PDB entry 7DUG | X-ray diffraction, 3.75 A resolution | chains A and D of the 23 polymer chains in the assembly

# Chain A
Molecule: 30S Ribosomal RNA rRNA
Organism: Thermus thermophilus HB8
Sequence (1522 nucleotides; each row starts with the number of its first residue; note: 42 numbers in that range are skipped by the numbering (no residue carries them; nothing is unmodelled there); a row labelled like 190A-190L holds insertion residues (190A, then the next letters in order); numbering starts at 0):
     0 UUUGUUGGAG AGUCUGAUCC UGGCUCAGGG UGAACGCUGG CGGCGUGCCU AAGACAUGCA
    60 AGUCGUGCGG G
    73 CCGCGGGGUU UU
    88 ACUCCG
    95 UGGUC
   101 AGCGGCGGAC GGGUGAGUAA CGCGUGGGU
  129A G
   130 ACCUACCCGG AAGAGGGGGA CAACCCGGGG AAACUCGGGC UAAUCCCCCA UGUGGACCCG
   190 C
190A-190L CCCUUGGGGUGU
   191 GUCCAAAGGG CUUU
   216 GCCCGCUUCC GGAUGGGCCC GCGUCCCAUC AGCUAGUUGG UGGGGUAAUG GCCCACCAAG
   276 GCGACGACGG GUAGCCGGUC UGAGAGGAUG GCCGGCCACA GGGGCACUGA GACACGGGCC
   336 CCACUCCUAC GGGAGGCAGC AGUUAGGAAU CUUCCGCAAU GGGCGCAAGC CUGACGGAGC
   396 GACGCCGCUU GGAGGAAGAA GCCCUUCGGG GUGUAAACUC CUGAA
   442 CCCGGGACGA AACCCCCGAC GA
   474 GGGGACUGAC GGUACCGGG
   494 GUAAUAGCGC CGGCCAACUC CGUGCCAGCA GCCGCGGUAA UACGGAGGGC GCGAGCGUUA
   554 CCCGGAUUCA CUGGGCGUAA AGGGCGUGUA GGCGGCCUGG GGCGUCCCAU GUGAAAGACC
   614 ACGGCUCAAC CGUGGGGGAG CGUGGGAUAC GCUCAGGCUA GACGGUGGGA GAGGGUGGUG
   674 GAAUUCCCGG AGUAGCGGUG AAAUGCGCAG AUACCGGGAG GAACGCCGAU GGCGAAGGCA
   734 GCCACCUGGU CCACCCGUGA CGCUGAGGCG CGAAAGCGUG GGGAGCAAAC CGGAUUAGAU
   794 ACCCGGGUAG UCCACGCCCU AAACGAUGCG CGCUAGGUCU CUGGGUCU
   848 CCUGGGGGCC GAAGCUAACG CGUUAAGCGC GCCGCCUGGG GAGUACGGCC GCAAGGCUGA
   908 AACUCAAAGG AAUUGACGGG GGCCCGCACA AGCGGUGGAG CAUGUGGUUU AAUUCGAAGX
   968 AACGCGAAGA ACCUUACCAG GCCUUGACAU GCUAGG
 1003A G
  1004 AACCCGGGUG AAAGCCUGGG GUGCCCC
1030A-1030D GCGA
  1031 GGGGAGCCCU AGCACAGGUG CUGCAUGGCC GUCGUCAGCU CGUGCCGUGA GGUGUUGGGU
  1091 UAAGUCCCGC AACGAGCGCA ACCCCCGCCG UUAGUUGCCA GCGGUUCGGC CGGGCACUCU
  1151 AACGGGACUG CCCGCGAAA
  1171 GCGGGAGGAA GGAGGGGACG ACGUCUGGUC AGCAUGGCCC UUACGGCCUG GGCGACACAC
  1231 GUGCUACAAU GCCCACUACA AAGCGAUGCC ACCCGGCAAC GGGGAGCUAA UCGCAAAAAG
  1291 GUGGGCCCAG UUCGGAUUGG GGUCUGCAAC CCGACCCCAU GAAGCCGGAA UCGCUAGUAA
  1351 UCGCGGAUCA G
 1361A C
  1362 CAUGCCGCGG UGAAUACGUU CCCGGGCCUU GUACACACXG CCXGUXACGC CAUGGGAGCG
  1422 GGCUCUACCC GAAGUCGCCG GG
  1446 AGCCUACGGG
  1459 CAGGCGCCGA GGGUAGGGCC CGUGACUGGG GCGAAGUCGU AACAAGGUAG CUGUACCGGA
  1519 AGGUGCGGCU GGAUCCACUC CUUUCU
Disordered / not traced: 0-4, 1534-1538
Modified / non-standard residues: PSU (pseudouridine-5'-monophosphate) at position 516, 7MG (7N-methyl-8-hydroguanosine-5'-monophosphate) at position 527, M2G (N2-dimethylguanosine-5'-monophosphate) at position 966, 5MC (5-methylcytidine-5'-monophosphate) at position 967, 2MG (2N-methylguanosine-5'-monophosphate) at position 1207, 5MC (5-methylcytidine-5'-monophosphate) at position 1400, 4OC (4n,o2'-methylcytidine-5'-monophosphate) at position 1402, 5MC (5-methylcytidine-5'-monophosphate) at position 1404, 5MC (5-methylcytidine-5'-monophosphate) at position 1407, UR3 (3-methyluridine-5'-monophoshate) at position 1498, MA6 (6N-dimethyladenosine-5'-monophoshate) at position 1518, MA6 (6N-dimethyladenosine-5'-monophoshate) at position 1519, PSU (pseudouridine-5'-monophosphate) at position 1540, PSU (pseudouridine-5'-monophosphate) at position 1541

# Chain D
Protein: 30S ribosomal protein S4
Organism: Thermus thermophilus HB8
UniProt: P80373 (RS4_THET8); numbering as in UniProt (aligned over 1-209)
Amino-acid sequence (209 residues; numbered 1 to 209; the number before each row is that of its first residue):
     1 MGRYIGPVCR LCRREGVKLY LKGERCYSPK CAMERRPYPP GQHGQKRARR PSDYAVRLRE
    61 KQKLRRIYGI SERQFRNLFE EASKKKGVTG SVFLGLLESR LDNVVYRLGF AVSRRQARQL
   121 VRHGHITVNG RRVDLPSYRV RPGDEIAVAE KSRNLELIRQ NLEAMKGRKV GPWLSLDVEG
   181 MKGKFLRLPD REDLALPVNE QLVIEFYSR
Disordered / not traced: 1
Curated features (UniProtKB/Swiss-Prot):
  - binding site (Zn(2+)): Cys9, Cys12, Cys26, Cys31

# Interface between chain A and chain D
Pairs across the interface (119):
  G6(A) - Ser83(D)  phosphate contact
  A8(A) - Glu205(D)  hydrogen bond to the base
  A8(A) - Ser208(D)  base contact
  A8(A) - Arg209(D)  base contact
  A26(A) - Arg209(D)  hydrogen bond to the base
  G28(A) - Arg76(D)  salt bridge to the phosphate
  C400(A) - Arg73(D)  salt bridge to the phosphate
  C401(A) - Arg73(D)  salt bridge to the phosphate
  C401(A) - Asn77(D)  hydrogen bond to the phosphate
  G402(A) - Gln74(D)  hydrogen bond to the phosphate
  G402(A) - Leu135(D)  sugar contact
  G402(A) - Ser137(D)  hydrogen bond to the phosphate
  C403(A) - Arg3(D)  salt bridge to the phosphate
  C403(A) - Gln74(D)  hydrogen bond to the phosphate
  C403(A) - Arg122(D)  phosphate contact
  C403(A) - Pro136(D)  phosphate contact
  C403(A) - Ser137(D)  hydrogen bond to the phosphate
  U404(A) - Gly2(D)  hydrogen bond to the base
  U404(A) - Arg118(D)  salt bridge to the phosphate
  U404(A) - Arg122(D)  phosphate contact
  U405(A) - Gly2(D)  base contact
  U405(A) - Ile5(D)  phosphate contact
  G406(A) - Ile5(D)  sugar contact
  G406(A) - Gln119(D)  hydrogen bond to the sugar
  G407(A) - Ser113(D)  phosphate contact
  G407(A) - Arg115(D)  salt bridge to the phosphate
  G407(A) - Gln116(D)  hydrogen bond to the sugar
  G407(A) - Gln119(D)  sugar contact
  A408(A) - Leu21(D)  phosphate contact
  A408(A) - Lys22(D)  phosphate contact
  A408(A) - Ser113(D)  hydrogen bond to the phosphate
  A408(A) - Arg115(D)  phosphate contact
  A408(A) - Gln116(D)  hydrogen bond to the sugar
  G409(A) - Lys22(D)  salt bridge to the phosphate
  G409(A) - Glu24(D)  phosphate contact
  G409(A) - Arg25(D)  phosphate contact
  G410(A) - Lys22(D)  hydrogen bond to the base
  G410(A) - Arg25(D)  salt bridge to the phosphate
  G410(A) - Lys30(D)  salt bridge to the phosphate
  A411(A) - Arg25(D)  salt bridge to the phosphate
  A411(A) - Lys30(D)  phosphate contact
  A412(A) - Arg35(D)  base contact
  G413(A) - Arg36(D)  hydrogen bond to the base
  G425(A) - Gln45(D)  hydrogen bond to the phosphate
  G426(A) - Arg36(D)  salt bridge to the phosphate
  G426(A) - Tyr38(D)  hydrogen bond to the phosphate
  G426(A) - Gly41(D)  phosphate contact
  G426(A) - Gln42(D)  sugar contact
  G426(A) - Gln45(D)  hydrogen bond to the phosphate
  U427(A) - Arg13(D)  salt bridge to the phosphate
  U427(A) - Arg36(D)  salt bridge to the phosphate
  U427(A) - Pro40(D)  phosphate contact
  U427(A) - Gly41(D)  hydrogen bond to the phosphate
  G428(A) - Pro7(D)  phosphate contact
  G428(A) - Arg10(D)  salt bridge to the phosphate
  G428(A) - Arg13(D)  phosphate contact
  G428(A) - Arg36(D)  hydrogen bond to the sugar
  U429(A) - Lys22(D)  phosphate contact
  U429(A) - Arg25(D)  sugar contact
  U429(A) - Ala32(D)  phosphate contact
  U429(A) - Arg36(D)  salt bridge to the phosphate
  A430(A) - Gly6(D)  phosphate contact
  A430(A) - Pro7(D)  phosphate contact
  A430(A) - Val8(D)  hydrogen bond to the phosphate
  A430(A) - Cys9(D)  hydrogen bond to the phosphate
  A430(A) - Arg10(D)  phosphate contact
  A430(A) - Lys22(D)  salt bridge to the phosphate
  C436(A) - Leu155(D)  sugar contact
  C436(A) - Glu156(D)  sugar contact
  C436(A) - Leu157(D)  sugar contact
  U437(A) - Gln119(D)  base contact
  U437(A) - His123(D)  hydrogen bond to the sugar
  U437(A) - His125(D)  hydrogen bond to the sugar
  U437(A) - Leu155(D)  sugar contact
  G438(A) - His125(D)  phosphate contact
  A439(A) - His123(D)  phosphate contact
  C489(A) - Arg132(D)  salt bridge to the phosphate
  G490(A) - Arg132(D)  salt bridge to the phosphate
  A496(A) - Gln119(D)  base contact
  C508(A) - Arg209(D)  salt bridge to the phosphate
  A509(A) - Ser52(D)  hydrogen bond to the phosphate
  A509(A) - Tyr54(D)  phosphate contact
  A509(A) - Ala55(D)  sugar contact
  C511(A) - His43(D)  hydrogen bond to the sugar
  C511(A) - Lys46(D)  phosphate contact
  U512(A) - Gln42(D)  hydrogen bond to the sugar
  U512(A) - His43(D)  sugar contact
  U512(A) - Lys46(D)  salt bridge to the phosphate
  G540(A) - Gln42(D)  hydrogen bond to the base
  G541(A) - Gly41(D)  sugar contact
  G541(A) - Gln42(D)  hydrogen bond to the sugar
  G542(A) - Arg10(D)  salt bridge to the phosphate
  G542(A) - Arg14(D)  hydrogen bond to the phosphate
  G542(A) - Gly41(D)  sugar contact
  C543(A) - Arg10(D)  salt bridge to the phosphate
  C543(A) - Arg14(D)  salt bridge to the phosphate
  C543(A) - Arg59(D)  hydrogen bond to the phosphate
  G544(A) - Leu58(D)  phosphate contact
  G544(A) - Arg59(D)  salt bridge to the phosphate
  G544(A) - Gln62(D)  hydrogen bond to the phosphate
  G544(A) - Arg66(D)  salt bridge to the phosphate
  C545(A) - Lys61(D)  salt bridge to the phosphate
  C545(A) - Gln62(D)  hydrogen bond to the phosphate
  C545(A) - Glu72(D)  phosphate contact
  G546(A) - Tyr4(D)  base contact
  G546(A) - Arg65(D)  salt bridge to the phosphate
  G546(A) - Ser71(D)  phosphate contact
  G546(A) - Glu72(D)  hydrogen bond to the phosphate
  G546(A) - Arg73(D)  hydrogen bond to the phosphate
  A547(A) - Gly2(D)  hydrogen bond to the phosphate
  C612(A) - Lys84(D)  salt bridge to the phosphate
  G616(A) - Arg141(D)  salt bridge to the phosphate
  U619(A) - Arg132(D)  base contact
  U619(A) - Val133(D)  base contact
  U619(A) - Asp134(D)  hydrogen bond to the base
  U619(A) - Leu135(D)  base contact
  C620(A) - Leu135(D)  base contact
  C620(A) - Ser137(D)  hydrogen bond to the base
  C620(A) - Tyr138(D)  sugar contact
Other interface residues (no listed pair), chain A (52 interface residues in all): U5, G27, C419, C613, A614
Other interface residues (no listed pair), chain D (69 interface residues in all): Gly23, Lys85, Arg139, Phe206

# Summary
The interface between chain A and chain D involves 52 residues on one side and 69 on the other, with 37
hydrogen bonds and 29 salt bridges. Among the polar pairs are A8(A)-Glu205(D), A26(A)-Arg209(D) and
U404(A)-Gly2(D).
Here chain A is 30S Ribosomal RNA rRNA and chain D is 30S ribosomal protein S4, both from Thermus thermophilus
HB8. Entry 7DUG (Crystal structure of the Thermus thermophilus (HB8) 30S ribosomal subunit with mRNA and
cognate transfer RNA ...) was determined by X-ray diffraction.
